Entry 1KB9 (X-ray diffraction, 2.30 A resolution); this record covers chains D and I of the 11 polymer chains in the assembly.

== Chain D ==
Name: Cytochrome C1, heme protein
Source organism: Saccharomyces cerevisiae
UniProt: P07143 (CY1_YEAST); numbering as in UniProt (aligned over 62-307)
Sequence (246 residues; row label = number of the first residue in the row):
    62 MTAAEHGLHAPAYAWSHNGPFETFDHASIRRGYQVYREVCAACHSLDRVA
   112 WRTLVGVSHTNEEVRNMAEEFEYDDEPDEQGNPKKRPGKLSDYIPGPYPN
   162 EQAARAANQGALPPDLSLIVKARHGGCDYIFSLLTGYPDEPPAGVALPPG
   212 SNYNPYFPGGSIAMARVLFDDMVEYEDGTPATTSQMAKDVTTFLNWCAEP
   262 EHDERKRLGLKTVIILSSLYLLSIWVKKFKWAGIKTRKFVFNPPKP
UniProt features mapped onto this chain:
  - binding site (heme c): C101, C104, H105, M225
  - mutagenesis: R166 (R166G: Abolishes catalytic activity), K272 (K272A: Loss of RIP1 from the bc1 complex), K288 (K288L: Loss of CYT1 and COB from the bc1 complex; when associated with L-289 and L-296), K289 (K289L: Loss of CYT1 and COB from the bc1 complex; when associated with L-288 and L-296), K296 (K296L: Loss of CYT1 and COB from the bc1 complex; when associated with L-288 and L-289)
Metal / ion sites: heme Fe: H105, M225
Small-molecule neighbours:
  - heme (HEM): V96, V100, C101, C104, H105, N169, A172, L173, P174, P175, L177, I180, R184, Y190, I191, L194, L195, F218, I223, A224, M225, V228, L229, V251, L255
  - 1,2-diacyl-sn-glycero-3-phosphoinositol (PIE): L269, K272, T273, I276, L277
What the authors report for this chain:
  - binding site for 1,2-diacyl-sn-glycero-3-phosphoinositol: K272
  - mutagenesis - K272A, K288A, K288L, K289A, K289L, K289L/K296L, K296A, K296L: unchanged catalytic activity
  - binding site for cardiolipin: Y281, K288, K289
  - mutagenesis - K289L/K296L: decreased growth
  - mutagenesis - K288L/K289L, K288L/K289L/K296L, K289L/K296L: decreased expression
  - mutagenesis - K272A: decreased catalytic activity on QCR is isolated from this mutant
  - mutagenesis - K272A: decreased stability with Ubiquinol-cytochrome C reductase iron-sulfur subunit

== Chain I ==
Name: Ubiquinol-cytochrome C reductase complex 7.3 kd protein
Source organism: Saccharomyces cerevisiae
Notes: EC 1.10.2.2
UniProt: P22289 (UCR9_YEAST); residues 4-58 here = UniProt positions 4-58
Sequence (55 residues; row label = number of the first residue in the row):
     4 SSLYKTFFKRNAVFVGTIFAGAFVFQTVFDTAITSWYENHNKGKLWKDVK
    54 ARIAA

== Interface between chain D and chain I ==
Pairs across the interface (32; chain D residue first):
  S77(D) - K47(I)  hydrogen bond (backbone-side chain)
  F82(D) - W39(I)  hydrophobic
  F82(D) - Y40(I)
  F82(D) - H43(I)
  F82(D) - N44(I)  hydrogen bond (backbone-side chain)
  E83(D) - H43(I)  salt bridge
  E83(D) - N44(I)
  E83(D) - K47(I)  salt bridge
  T84(D) - Y40(I)
  T84(D) - N44(I)  hydrogen bond (backbone-side chain)
  T84(D) - K47(I)  hydrogen bond (backbone-side chain)
  T84(D) - L48(I)
  F85(D) - K47(I)
  D86(D) - K47(I)
  H87(D) - K47(I)  hydrogen bond (backbone-backbone)
  H87(D) - W49(I)
  A88(D) - V52(I)
  G117(D) - W49(I)
  V118(D) - W49(I)
  S119(D) - W49(I)
  H120(D) - W49(I)
  T121(D) - W49(I)
  D264(D) - Y40(I)  hydrogen bond (backbone-side chain)
  K267(D) - Y40(I)
  R268(D) - D33(I)  salt bridge
  R268(D) - T37(I)  hydrogen bond
  R268(D) - Y40(I)
  L271(D) - I36(I)  hydrophobic
  K272(D) - F32(I)
  K272(D) - D33(I)  salt bridge
  K272(D) - I36(I)
  I275(D) - F32(I)  hydrophobic
Also at the interface, not in a pair above, chain D (22 interface residues in all): R91, E237, I276
Also at the interface, not in a pair above, chain I (15 interface residues in all): F28, K53, I56

== Overview ==
Chain D and chain I form an interface of 22 and 15 residues respectively, with 7 hydrogen bonds and 4 salt
bridges. Polar contacts include E83(D)-H43(I), E83(D)-K47(I) and R268(D)-D33(I). From the paper: a binding
site for cardiolipin at Y281(D), K288(D) and K289(D); K288L/K289L, K288L/K289L/K296L and K289L/K296L of chain
D reduce expression; 10 substitutions were tested in all.
Chain D is Cytochrome C1, heme protein and chain I is Ubiquinol-cytochrome C reductase complex 7.3 kd protein,
both from Saccharomyces cerevisiae; the structure, Yeast cytochrome BC1 complex, was determined by X-ray
diffraction.
